Entry 9LGO (electron microscopy, 3.51 A resolution); this record covers chains H and E of the 10 polymer chains in the assembly.

== Chain H ==
Molecule: cDNA FLJ55172
From: Homo sapiens
UniProtKB: B4DRQ5 (B4DRQ5_HUMAN); numbering as in UniProt (aligned over 1-265)
Amino-acid sequence (275 residues; each row starts with the number of its first residue; numbers below 1 keep their minus sign (Met-9 is residue -9)):
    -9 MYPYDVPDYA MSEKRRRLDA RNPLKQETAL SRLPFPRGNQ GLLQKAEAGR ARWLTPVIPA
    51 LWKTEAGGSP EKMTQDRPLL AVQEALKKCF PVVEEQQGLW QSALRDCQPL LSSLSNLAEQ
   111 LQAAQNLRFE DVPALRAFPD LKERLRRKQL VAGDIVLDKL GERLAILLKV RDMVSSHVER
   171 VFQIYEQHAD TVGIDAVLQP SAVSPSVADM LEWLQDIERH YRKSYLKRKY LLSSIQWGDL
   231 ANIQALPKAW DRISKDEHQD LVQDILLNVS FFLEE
Not modelled in the structure: -9 to 62
Differences from the reference sequence: initiating methionine (-9); expression tag (-8 to 0)

== Chain E ==
Molecule: ATPase family gene 2 protein homolog A
From: Homo sapiens
Notes: EC 3.6.4.10
UniProtKB: Q8NB90 (AFG2A_HUMAN); residues 1-886 here = UniProt positions 1-886
Amino-acid sequence (886 residues; row label = number of the first residue in the row):
     1 MSSKKNRKRL NQSAENGSSL PSAASSCAEA RAPSAGSDFA ATSGTLTVTN LLEKVDDKIP
    61 KTFQNSLIHL GLNTMKSANI CIGRPVLLTS LNGKQEVYTA WPMAGFPGGK VGLSEMAQKN
   121 VGVRPGDAIQ VQPLVGAVLQ AEEMDVALSD KDMEINEEEL TGCILRKLDG KIVLPGNFLY
   181 CTFYGRPYKL QVLRVKGADG MILGGPQSDS DTDAQRMAFE QSSMETSSLE LSLQLSQLDL
   241 EDTQIPTSRS TPYKPIDDRI TNKASDVLLD VTQSPGDGSG LMLEEVTGLK CNFESAREGN
   301 EQLTEEERLL KFSIGAKCNT DTFYFISSTT RVNFTEIDKN SKEQDNQFKV TYDMIGGLSS
   361 QLKAIREIIE LPLKQPELFK SYGIPAPRGV LLYGPPGTGK TMIARAVANE VGAYVSVING
   421 PEIISKFYGE TEAKLRQIFA EATLRHPSII FIDQLDALCP KREGAQNEVE KRVVASLLTL
   481 MDGIGSEVSE GQVLVLGATN RPHALDAALR RPGRFDKEIE IGVPNAQDRL DILQKLLRRV
   541 PHLLTEAELL QLANSAHGYV GADLKVLCNE AGLCALRRIL KKQPNLPDVK VAGLVKITLK
   601 DFLQAMNDIR PSAMREIAID VPNVSWSDIG GLESIKLKLE QAVEWPLKHP ESFIRMGIQP
   661 PKGVLLYGPP GCSKTMIAKA LANESGLNFL AIKGPELMNK YVGESERAVR ETFRKARAVA
   721 PSIIFFDQLD ALAVERGSSL GAGNVADRVL AQLLTEMDGI EQLKDVTILA ATNRPDRIDK
   781 ALMRPGRIDR IIYVPLPDAA TRREIFKLQF HSMPVSNEVD LDELILQTDA YSGAEIVAVC
   841 REAALLALEE DIQANLIMKR HFTQALSTVT PRIPESLRRF YEDYQE
Not modelled in the structure: 1-43, 205-314, 337-346, 613-621, 872-886
Differences from the reference sequence: conflict Gln454 (Glu in Q8NB90), Gln728 (Glu in Q8NB90)
Ligand contacts: ATP (adenosine-5'-triphosphate): Gly356, Pro395, Pro396, Gly397, Thr398, Lys400, Thr401, Met402, Gly561, Ala562, Lys565
Swiss-Prot annotation at these positions:
  - binding site (ATP): Gly394 to Thr401, Gly668 to Thr675
  - modified residue: Thr272 (Phosphothreonine), Ser274 (Phosphoserine), Ser279 (Phosphoserine)
  - cross-link: Lys859 (Glycyl lysine isopeptide (Lys-Gly) (interchain with G-Cter in SUMO2))

== Interface between chain H and chain E ==
Pairs across the interface (8):
  Arg137(H) with Asp169(E), salt bridge
  Leu140(H) with Arg166(E)
  Asp144(H) with Arg166(E), salt bridge; Lys167(E), salt bridge
  Ile145(H) with Lys61(E)
  Ile225(H) with Tyr184(E)
  Gln226(H) with Tyr184(E)
  Trp227(H) with Tyr184(E), hydrogen bond (backbone-side chain)
Other interface residues (no listed pair), chain E (6 interface residues in all): Glu159

== In short ==
7 residues of chain H and 6 residues of chain E are in contact; the contacts include 1 hydrogen bond and 3
salt bridges. Polar pairs include Arg137(H)-Asp169(E), Asp144(H)-Arg166(E) and Asp144(H)-Lys167(E). Ligands of
chain E: ATP.
Chain H is cDNA FLJ55172 and chain E is ATPase family gene 2 protein homolog A, both from Homo sapiens; the
structure, Cryo-EM structure of the SPATA5-SPATA5L1-CINP-C1orf109 complex, was determined by electron
microscopy.
